PDB entry 6VWK | electron microscopy, 3.30 A resolution | chains N and a of the 13 polymer chains in the assembly

Chain N:
Name: ATP synthase subunit c
From: Escherichia coli
Reference sequence: F4TL55 (F4TL55_ECOLX); numbering as in UniProt (aligned over 1-79)
Amino-acid sequence (79 residues; numbered 1 to 79; the number before each row is that of its first residue):
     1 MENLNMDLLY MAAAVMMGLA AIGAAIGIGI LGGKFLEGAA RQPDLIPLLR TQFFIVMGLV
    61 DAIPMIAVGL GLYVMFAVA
Unresolved in the structure: 1-2
Reported in the primary citation:
  - catalytic residues: D61 (citing earlier work)

Chain a:
Name: ATP synthase subunit a
From: Escherichia coli
Reference sequence: C3SL77 (C3SL77_ECOLX); numbering as in UniProt (aligned over 1-271)
Amino-acid sequence (271 residues; each row starts with the number of its first residue):
     1 MASENMTPQD YIGHHLNNLQ LDLRTFSLVD PQNPPATFWT INIDSMFFSV VLGLLFLVLF
    61 RSVAKKATSG VPGKFQTAIE LVIGFVNGSV KDMYHGKSKL IAPLALTIFV WVFLMNLMDL
   121 LPIDLLPYIA EHVLGLPALR VVPSADVNVT LSMALGVFIL ILFYSIKMKG IGGFTKELTL
   181 QPFNHWAFIP VNLILEGVSL LSKPVSLGLR LFGNMYAGEL IFILIAGLLP WWSQWILNVP
   241 WAIFHILIIT LQAFIFMVLT IVYLSMASEE H
Unresolved in the structure: 1-3, 270-271
Reported in the primary citation:
  - contacts within the chain: R210-Q252
  - catalytic residues: D119, N214, E219, H245

Interface between chain N and chain a:
Contacting residue pairs - 6 pairs, chain N then chain a:
  F54(N) - M266(a)  hydrophobic
  A62(N) - L195(a)
  M65(N) - L195(a)
  M65(N) - V198(a)  hydrophobic
  M65(N) - S199(a)
  I66(N) - L195(a)  hydrophobic
Also at the interface, not in a pair above, chain N (6 interface residues in all): L59, V68
Also at the interface, not in a pair above, chain a (8 interface residues in all): P182, F183, I194, S202

Summary:
6 residues of chain N face 8 of chain a across their interface. The paper reports catalytic residues D61(N)
and D119(a) among others; contacts within the chain involving Q252(a) and R210(a).
Chain N is ATP synthase subunit c and chain a is ATP synthase subunit a, both from Escherichia coli; the
structure, E. coli ATP Synthase ADP Sub-state 3a Fo Focussed, was determined by electron microscopy (same
publication as 6OQR, 6OQS, 6OQT, 6OQU, 6OQV, 6OQW and 3 further entries).
